8XN5 - chains C and D of the 4 polymer chains in the assembly; structure by electron microscopy, 2.87 A resolution.

# Chain C (and D)
Protein: Spike glycoprotein
Organism: Severe acute respiratory syndrome coronavirus 2
Notes: chain D of this document is another copy of the same molecule, construct and numbering; everything in this record applies to it too
UniProtKB: P0DTC2 (SPIKE_SARS2); aligned to UniProt positions 16-1203 over residues 19-1207 (the alignment contains insertions or deletions, so no single offset holds)
Chain sequence (1227 residues; row label = number of the first residue in the row; note: 1 number in that range is skipped by the numbering (no residue carries it; nothing is unmodelled there)):
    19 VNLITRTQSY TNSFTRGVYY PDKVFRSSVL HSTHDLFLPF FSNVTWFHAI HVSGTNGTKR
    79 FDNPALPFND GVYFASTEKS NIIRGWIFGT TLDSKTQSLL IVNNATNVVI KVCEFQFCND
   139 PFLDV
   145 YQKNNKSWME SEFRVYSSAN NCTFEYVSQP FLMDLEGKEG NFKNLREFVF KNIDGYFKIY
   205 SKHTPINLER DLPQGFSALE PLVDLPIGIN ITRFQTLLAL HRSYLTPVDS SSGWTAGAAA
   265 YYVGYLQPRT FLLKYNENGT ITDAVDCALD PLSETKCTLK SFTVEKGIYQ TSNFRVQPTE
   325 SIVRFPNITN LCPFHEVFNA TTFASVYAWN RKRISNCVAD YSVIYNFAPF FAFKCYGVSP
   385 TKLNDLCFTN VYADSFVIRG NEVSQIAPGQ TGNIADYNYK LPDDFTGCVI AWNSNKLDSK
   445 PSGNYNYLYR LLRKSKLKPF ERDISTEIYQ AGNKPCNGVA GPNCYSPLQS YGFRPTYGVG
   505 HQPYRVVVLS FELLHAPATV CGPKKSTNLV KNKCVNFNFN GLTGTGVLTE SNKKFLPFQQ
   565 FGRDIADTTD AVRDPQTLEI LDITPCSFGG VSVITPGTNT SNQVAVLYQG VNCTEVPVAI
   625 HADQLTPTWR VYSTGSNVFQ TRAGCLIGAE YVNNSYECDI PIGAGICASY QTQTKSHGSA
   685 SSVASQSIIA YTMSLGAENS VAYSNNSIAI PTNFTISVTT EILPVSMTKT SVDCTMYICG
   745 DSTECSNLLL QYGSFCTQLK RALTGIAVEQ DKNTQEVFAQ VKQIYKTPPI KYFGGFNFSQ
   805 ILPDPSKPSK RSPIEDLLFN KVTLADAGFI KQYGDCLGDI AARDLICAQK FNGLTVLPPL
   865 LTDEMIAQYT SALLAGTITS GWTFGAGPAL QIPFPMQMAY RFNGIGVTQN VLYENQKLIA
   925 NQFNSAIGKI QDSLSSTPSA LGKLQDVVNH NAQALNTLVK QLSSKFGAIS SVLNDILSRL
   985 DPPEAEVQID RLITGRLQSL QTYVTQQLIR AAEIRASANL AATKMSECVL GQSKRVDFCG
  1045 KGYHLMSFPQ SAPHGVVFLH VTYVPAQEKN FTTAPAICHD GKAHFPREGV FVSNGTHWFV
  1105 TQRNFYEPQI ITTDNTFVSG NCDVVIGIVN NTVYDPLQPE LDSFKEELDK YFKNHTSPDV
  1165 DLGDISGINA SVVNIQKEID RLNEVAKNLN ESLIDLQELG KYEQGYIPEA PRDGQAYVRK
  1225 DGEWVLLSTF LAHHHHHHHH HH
Disordered / not traced: 19-23, 67-80, 145-153, 178-186, 247-258, 621-639, 677-688, 827-853, 1140-1246 (chain D: 19-23, 67-80, 145-153, 178-186, 247-258, 621-639, 678-688, 829-853, 1140-1246)
Sequence notes: variant I22 (Thr19 in P0DTC2), S27 (Ala in P0DTC2), H52 (Gln in P0DTC2), A83 (Val in P0DTC2), D142 (Gly in P0DTC2), Q146 (His in P0DTC2), E183 (Gln in P0DTC2), E213 (Val in P0DTC2), V252 (Gly in P0DTC2), H339 (Gly in P0DTC2), T346 (Arg in P0DTC2), I368 (Leu in P0DTC2), F371 (Ser in P0DTC2), P373 (Ser in P0DTC2), F375 (Ser in P0DTC2), A376 (Thr in P0DTC2), N405 (Asp in P0DTC2), S408 (Arg in P0DTC2), N417 (Lys in P0DTC2), K440 (Asn in P0DTC2), P445 (Val in P0DTC2), S446 (Gly in P0DTC2), L456 (Phe in P0DTC2), K460 (Asn in P0DTC2), N477 (Ser in P0DTC2), K478 (Thr in P0DTC2), A484 (Glu in P0DTC2), P486 (Phe in P0DTC2), S490 (Phe in P0DTC2), R498 (Gln in P0DTC2), Y501 (Asn in P0DTC2), H505 (Tyr in P0DTC2), G614 (Asp in P0DTC2), Y655 (His in P0DTC2), K679 (Asn in P0DTC2), H681 (Pro in P0DTC2), K764 (Asn in P0DTC2), Y796 (Asp in P0DTC2), H954 (Gln in P0DTC2), K969 (Asn in P0DTC2); engineered mutation G682 (Arg in P0DTC2), S683 (Arg in P0DTC2), S685 (Arg in P0DTC2), P817 (Phe in P0DTC2), P892 (Ala in P0DTC2), P899 (Ala in P0DTC2), P942 (Ala in P0DTC2), P986 (Lys in P0DTC2), P987 (Val in P0DTC2); expression tag (1208-1246)
Disulfides: C131-C166, C291-C301, C336-C361, C379-C432, C391-C525, C480-C488, C538-C590, C617-C649, C662-C671, C738-C760, C743-C749, C1032-C1043, C1082-C1126
Covalently attached groups: N-acetylglucosamine (NAG) linked to N61, N122, N234, N282, N616, N709, N717, N801, N1098, N1134
Residues lining bound ligands: N-acetylglucosamine (NAG; 2-acetamido-2-deoxy-beta-D-glucopyranose): N331, P579, Q580, T581
UniProt features mapped onto this chain:
  - glycosylation (N-linked (GlcNAc...) asparagine): N20 (complex), N125 (hybrid)

# How chain C and chain D interact
Residue-residue contacts (145; chain C residue first):
  Y38(C) - F562(D)  hydrophobic
  D40(C) - F562(D)
  K41(C) - F562(D)
  K41(C) - Q564(D)
  K41(C) - F565(D)
  V42(C) - F565(D)
  V42(C) - R567(D)
  F43(C) - K557(D)
  F43(C) - K558(D)
  F43(C) - F559(D)  hydrophobic
  F43(C) - Q563(D)
  F43(C) - F565(D)  hydrogen bond (backbone-backbone)
  F43(C) - G566(D)
  F43(C) - R567(D)  hydrogen bond (backbone-backbone)
  Y200(C) - N394(D)  hydrogen bond
  E224(C) - L560(D)
  P225(C) - F562(D)  hydrophobic
  P230(C) - R357(D)
  N282(C) - K558(D)
  S366(C) - N477(D)
  Y369(C) - N487(D)
  P373(C) - P486(D)  hydrophobic
  F377(C) - Y489(D)
  T385(C) - Y473(D)
  S735(C) - Q314(D)
  D737(C) - N317(D)
  M740(C) - R319(D)  hydrogen bond
  M740(C) - F592(D)  hydrophobic
  G744(C) - R319(D)  hydrogen bond (backbone-side chain)
  D745(C) - R319(D)
  Q755(C) - S968(D)
  Q755(C) - K969(D)  hydrogen bond (backbone-backbone)
  Q755(C) - F970(D)
  Y756(C) - Q965(D)  hydrogen bond (backbone-side chain)
  Y756(C) - S968(D)  hydrogen bond (backbone-side chain)
  Y756(C) - F970(D)
  G757(C) - Q965(D)
  G757(C) - S968(D)
  S758(C) - T961(D)
  S758(C) - Q965(D)
  F759(C) - Q965(D)
  F759(C) - F970(D)  hydrophobic
  F759(C) - S1003(D)
  Q762(C) - T961(D)
  Q762(C) - Q965(D)
  K764(C) - Q314(D)  hydrogen bond
  R765(C) - Q957(D)
  R765(C) - T961(D)
  Q784(C) - D1041(D)
  K786(C) - L699(D)
  K786(C) - G700(D)
  Q787(C) - A701(D)
  Q787(C) - N703(D)
  I788(C) - L699(D)  hydrophobic
  I788(C) - G700(D)
  I788(C) - A701(D)  hydrogen bond (backbone-backbone)
  I788(C) - E702(D)
  I788(C) - N703(D)  hydrogen bond (backbone-backbone)
  Y789(C) - N703(D)
  K790(C) - E702(D)
  K790(C) - N703(D)
  K790(C) - S704(D)
  P792(C) - Y707(D)  hydrophobic
  Y796(C) - Y707(D)
  F797(C) - Y707(D)
  L861(C) - Q314(D)
  L861(C) - Q613(D)
  P862(C) - A647(D)  hydrophobic
  P863(C) - G667(D)
  P863(C) - A668(D)
  L864(C) - P665(D)  hydrophobic
  L864(C) - G667(D)
  L864(C) - A668(D)
  L864(C) - G669(D)  hydrogen bond (backbone-backbone)
  T866(C) - R646(D)
  T866(C) - A668(D)
  T866(C) - G669(D)
  M869(C) - G669(D)
  M869(C) - T696(D)
  M869(C) - M697(D)  hydrophobic
  M869(C) - L699(D)
  Q872(C) - L699(D)
  Y873(C) - L699(D)
  T883(C) - V705(D)
  S884(C) - V705(D)
  A890(C) - G1046(D)
  A890(C) - Y1047(D)  hydrophobic
  P892(C) - P1069(D)
  A893(C) - V705(D)  hydrophobic
  A893(C) - E1072(D)
  L894(C) - A713(D)
  L894(C) - P715(D)  hydrophobic
  L894(C) - E1072(D)
  Q895(C) - A706(D)
  Q895(C) - S711(D)  hydrogen bond
  Q895(C) - I712(D)
  Q895(C) - A713(D)  hydrogen bond (backbone-backbone)
  Q895(C) - N1074(D)  hydrogen bond
  I896(C) - Y707(D)
  I896(C) - S711(D)
  P897(C) - Y707(D)  hydrophobic
  P897(C) - S708(D)
  P897(C) - N709(D)
  P897(C) - S711(D)
  P897(C) - T1077(D)
  F898(C) - Y707(D)  hydrogen bond (backbone-side chain)
  M900(C) - T1077(D)  hydrogen bond
  Y904(C) - V1094(D)
  Y904(C) - R1107(D)
  N907(C) - R1107(D)
  Q913(C) - F1089(D)
  Q913(C) - P1090(D)
  Q913(C) - R1107(D)
  N914(C) - S1123(D)  hydrogen bond
  Y917(C) - P1079(D)  hydrophobic
  Y917(C) - F1089(D)  hydrophobic
  E918(C) - S1123(D)
  E918(C) - G1124(D)
  E918(C) - V1128(D)
  V963(C) - A570(D)  hydrophobic
  L981(C) - K386(D)  hydrogen bond (backbone-side chain)
  S982(C) - K386(D)
  S982(C) - L390(D)
  R983(C) - G381(D)
  R983(C) - V382(D)
  R983(C) - S383(D)  hydrogen bond (backbone-backbone)
  R983(C) - K386(D)
  R983(C) - L390(D)
  R983(C) - L517(D)
  L984(C) - G381(D)
  L984(C) - V382(D)
  L984(C) - S383(D)
  L984(C) - K386(D)
  D985(C) - S383(D)
  Q1005(C) - Q1002(D)  hydrogen bond
  T1009(C) - T1009(D)
  L1012(C) - I1013(D)  hydrophobic
  R1019(C) - E1017(D)  salt bridge
  T1027(C) - R1039(D)
  S1030(C) - V1040(D)
  S1030(C) - D1041(D)
  E1031(C) - R1039(D)  salt bridge
  L1034(C) - D1041(D)
  R1039(C) - R1039(D)
  E1111(C) - S1123(D)
Other interface residues (no listed pair), chain C (93 interface residues in all): R44, V47, G283, N370, T768, L865, I882, W886, G889, G891, P899, Q920, I973, G1035, Q1113
Other interface residues (no listed pair), chain D (95 interface residues in all): Y380, L456, I569, I670, C671, N710, G971, A972, T1006, Q1010, V1068, A1078, F1121, V1129, I1130

# In short
The interface between chain C and chain D involves 93 residues on one side and 95 on the other; the contacts
include 21 hydrogen bonds and 2 salt bridges. Polar pairs include R1019(C)-E1017(D), E1031(C)-R1039(D) and
Y200(C)-N394(D). Chain C binds N-acetylglucosamine.
Both chains are Spike glycoprotein (Severe acute respiratory syndrome coronavirus 2). Entry 8XN5 (Cryo-EM
structure of SARS-CoV-2 Omicron EG.5.1 spike protein(6P) in complex with human ACE2) was determined by
electron microscopy (same publication as 8WP8, 8XN2, 8XN3, 8XNF, 8XNK, 8Y16 and 8Y18).
